7NTS - chain A; structure by X-ray diffraction, 1.48 A resolution.

Chain A:
Protein: Replicase polyprotein 1ab
Organism: Severe acute respiratory syndrome coronavirus 2
Notes: EC 3.4.19.12, 3.4.22.-, 3.4.22.69, 2.7.7.48, 3.6.4.12, 3.6.4.13, 3.1.13.-, 3.1.-.-, 2.1.1.-
Reference sequence: P0DTD1 (R1AB_SARS2); residues 1-306 here correspond to UniProt positions 3264-3569 (UniProt number = residue number + 3263)
Sequence (306 residues; numbered 1 to 306; the number before each row is that of its first residue):
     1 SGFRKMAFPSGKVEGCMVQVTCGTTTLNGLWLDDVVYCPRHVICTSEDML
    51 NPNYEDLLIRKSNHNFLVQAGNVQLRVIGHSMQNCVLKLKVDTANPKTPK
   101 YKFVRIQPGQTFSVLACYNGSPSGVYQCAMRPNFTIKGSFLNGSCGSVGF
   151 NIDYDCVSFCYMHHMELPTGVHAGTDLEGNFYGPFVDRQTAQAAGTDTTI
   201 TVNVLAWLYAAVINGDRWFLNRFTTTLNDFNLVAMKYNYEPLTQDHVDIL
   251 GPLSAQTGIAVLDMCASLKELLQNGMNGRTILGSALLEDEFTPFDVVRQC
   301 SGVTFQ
Disordered / not traced: 306
Modified positions: C145 (S-hydroxycysteine; CSO)
UniProt features mapped onto this chain:
  - active site: H41 (For 3CL-PRO activity), C145 (Nucleophile)
  - site: Q306 (Cleavage)
  - cross-link (Glycyl lysine isopeptide (Lys-Gly)): K5 (interchain with G-Cter in ubiquitin), K90 (interchain with G-Cter in ubiquitin)

Overview:
From UniProt: active-site residues H41 and C145.
Chain A is Replicase polyprotein 1ab (Severe acute respiratory syndrome coronavirus 2); the structure, Crystal
structure of the SARS-CoV-2 Main Protease with oxidized C145, was determined by X-ray diffraction together
with 7P51 from the same study.
